Entry 1SSA (X-ray diffraction, 2.00 A resolution); this record covers chains A and B.

Chain A:
Molecule: Ribonuclease A
From: Bos taurus
UniProt: P61823 (RNAS1_BOVIN); residues 1-118 here correspond to UniProt positions 27-144 (UniProt number = residue number + 26)
Chain sequence (118 residues; each row starts with the number of its first residue):
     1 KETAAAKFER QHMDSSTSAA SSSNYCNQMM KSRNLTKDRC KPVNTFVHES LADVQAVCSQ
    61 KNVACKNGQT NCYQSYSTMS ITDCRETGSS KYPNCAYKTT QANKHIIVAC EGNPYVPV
Not modelled in the structure: 114-118
Disulfide bonds: Cys-26/Cys-84, Cys-40/Cys-95, Cys-58/Cys-110, Cys-65/Cys-72
Swiss-Prot annotation at these positions:
  - active site: His-12 (Proton acceptor)
  - binding site (substrate): Lys-7, Arg-10, Lys-41 to Thr-45, Lys-66, Arg-85
  - glycosylation: Lys-1 (N-linked (Glc) (glycation) lysine), Lys-7 (N-linked (Glc) (glycation) lysine), Asn-34 (N-linked (GlcNAc...) asparagine), Lys-37 (N-linked (Glc) (glycation) lysine), Lys-41 (N-linked (Glc) (glycation) lysine)

Chain B:
Molecule: Ribonuclease A
UniProt: P61823 (RNAS1_BOVIN); residues 111-124 here correspond to UniProt positions 135-148 (UniProt number = residue number + 24)
Chain sequence (14 residues; each row starts with the number of its first residue):
   111 EGSPYVPVHL DASV
Not modelled in the structure: 111-113
Differences from the reference sequence: conflict Ser-113 (Asn137 in P61823)

Chain A / chain B interface:
Contacting residue pairs (45):
  Ala-4(A) with Val-118(B), hydrophobic
  Ala-5(A) with Val-116(B), hydrophobic; Pro-117(B); Val-118(B)
  Phe-8(A) with Pro-117(B); Val-118(B); His-119(B); Leu-120(B)
  His-12(A) with Leu-120(B)
  Thr-45(A) with Leu-120(B)
  Val-54(A) with Pro-117(B)
  Gln-55(A) with Val-116(B); Pro-117(B)
  Cys-58(A) with Tyr-115(B); Val-116(B); Pro-117(B)
  Cys-65(A) with Asp-121(B)
  Lys-66(A) with Asp-121(B), salt bridge; Ala-122(B)
  Asn-71(A) with Tyr-115(B)
  Tyr-73(A) with Tyr-115(B), hydrogen bond
  Lys-104(A) with Ser-123(B); Val-124(B)
  His-105(A) with Ser-123(B); Val-124(B), hydrogen bond (backbone-backbone)
  Ile-106(A) with Ala-122(B)
  Ile-107(A) with Leu-120(B); Asp-121(B), hydrogen bond (backbone-backbone); Ala-122(B), hydrogen bond (backbone-backbone); Val-124(B)
  Val-108(A) with His-119(B); Leu-120(B), hydrophobic
  Ala-109(A) with Val-116(B); Pro-117(B); Val-118(B), hydrogen bond (backbone-backbone); His-119(B), hydrogen bond (backbone-backbone)
  Cys-110(A) with Tyr-115(B); Val-116(B)
  Glu-111(A) with Pro-114(B); Tyr-115(B); Val-116(B), hydrogen bond (backbone-backbone); Val-118(B)
  Gly-112(A) with Pro-114(B)
  Asn-113(A) with Pro-114(B), hydrogen bond (backbone-backbone); Val-116(B)
Interface residues without a listed pair, chain A (24 interface residues in all): Val-47, Cys-72

In short:
Chain A and chain B form an interface of 24 and 11 residues respectively; the contacts include 8 hydrogen
bonds and 1 salt bridge. Polar pairs include Lys-66(A)/Asp-121(B), Tyr-73(A)/Tyr-115(B) and
His-105(A)/Val-124(B). From UniProt: active-site residue His-12(A) and 9 substrate-binding residues on chain
A.
Here chain A is Ribonuclease A (Bos taurus) and chain B is Ribonuclease A. Entry 1SSA (A structural
investigation of catalytically modified F12OL and F12OY semisynthetic ribonucleases) was determined by X-ray
diffraction, deposited together with 1SSB.
